Entry 3RFR (X-ray diffraction, 2.68 A resolution); this record covers chains J and K of the 11 polymer chains in the assembly.

[Chain J]
Molecule: PmoA
From: Methylocystis sp. M
Reference sequence: O06122 (O06122_9RHIZ); residues 1-252 here = UniProt positions 1-252
Chain sequence (252 residues; numbered 1 to 252; the number before each row is that of its first residue):
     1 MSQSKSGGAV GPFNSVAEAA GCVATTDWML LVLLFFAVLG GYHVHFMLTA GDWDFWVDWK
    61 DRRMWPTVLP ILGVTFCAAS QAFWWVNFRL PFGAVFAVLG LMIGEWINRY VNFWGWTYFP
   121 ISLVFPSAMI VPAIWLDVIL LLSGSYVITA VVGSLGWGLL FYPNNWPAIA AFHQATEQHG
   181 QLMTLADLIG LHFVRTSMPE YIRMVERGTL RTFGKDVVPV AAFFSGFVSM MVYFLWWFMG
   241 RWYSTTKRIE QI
Not modelled in the structure: 1-10

[Chain K]
Molecule: PmoC
From: Methylocystis sp. M
Reference sequence: Q9KX37 (Q9KX37_9RHIZ); residue numbers follow UniProt; this construct covers 1-256
Chain sequence (256 residues; each row starts with the number of its first residue):
     1 MSSTTSTAAG AAAEVESVVD LRGMWIGLAV LNVFYLIVRI YEQVFGWRAG LDSFAPEFQT
    61 YWMSILWTEI PLELVSGLGL AGYLWKTRDR NVDAVAPREE MRRLVVLVQW LVVYGIAIYW
   121 GASFFTEQDG AWHMTVIRDT DFTPSHIIEF YMSYPIYSVI AVGAFFYAKT RIPYFAHGYS
   181 LAFLIVAIGP FMIIPNVGLN EWGHTFWFME ELFVAPLHWG FVFFGWMALG VFGVVLQILG
   241 RIHALIGKEG VALLTE
Not modelled in the structure: 1-15, 198-223, 253-256
Bound ions: Zn2+: D129, H133

[Interface between chain J and chain K]
Contacting residue pairs (113; chain J residue first):
  G11(J) with I246(K)
  P12(J) with P97(K); R98(K), hydrogen bond (backbone-side chain); L245(K)
  F13(J) with R98(K)
  N14(J) with R98(K)
  E18(J) with S17(K); V18(K); R98(K), salt bridge
  C22(J) with V19(K), hydrophobic; M101(K), hydrophobic
  T25(J) with V19(K)
  M29(J) with L21(K), hydrophobic; M24(K), hydrophobic; V105(K); V108(K); Q109(K); V112(K)
  L30(J) with V235(K), hydrophobic
  L33(J) with L111(K); V112(K), hydrophobic; V231(K), hydrophobic
  L34(J) with V231(K), hydrophobic; F232(K), hydrophobic
  F36(J) with G115(K); I116(K), hydrophobic; I118(K); Y119(K), hydrophobic
  A37(J) with V231(K), hydrophobic
  V38(J) with L229(K), hydrophobic; F232(K), hydrophobic
  G40(J) with I118(K)
  H43(J) with S123(K), hydrogen bond; E127(K), salt bridge
  V44(J) with A122(K)
  H45(J) with F224(K); M227(K)
  M47(J) with T126(K); E127(K)
  F55(J) with E127(K)
  W56(J) with M134(K), hydrophobic
  L72(J) with F224(K), hydrophobic
  F76(J) with L229(K), hydrophobic
  A79(J) with F232(K)
  F83(J) with F232(K), hydrophobic; V235(K), hydrophobic
  N87(J) with L236(K)
  F88(J) with L239(K), hydrophobic
  G104(J) with S123(K)
  E105(J) with E127(K)
  I107(J) with Y119(K)
  N108(J) with F124(K); E127(K), hydrogen bond; Q128(K), hydrogen bond (side chain-backbone)
  R109(J) with E127(K), salt bridge
  V111(J) with R39(K), hydrogen bond (backbone-side chain); F124(K), hydrophobic
  N112(J) with R39(K), hydrogen bond; F124(K); Q128(K), hydrogen bond
  F113(J) with E127(K); A131(K), hydrophobic
  G115(J) with R39(K); Q43(K), hydrogen bond (backbone-side chain)
  W116(J) with R39(K); E42(K), hydrogen bond (side chain-backbone); Q43(K); W47(K); Q128(K); W132(K), hydrophobic
  T117(J) with W47(K); A131(K); T135(K)
  Y118(J) with Q43(K), hydrogen bond
  F119(J) with M134(K), hydrophobic
  R195(J) with M134(K)
  T196(J) with H133(K); M134(K), hydrogen bond (backbone-backbone); T135(K); V136(K), hydrogen bond (side chain-backbone)
  S197(J) with H133(K), hydrogen bond (side chain-backbone); M134(K)
  V232(J) with F224(K), hydrophobic
  W236(J) with F224(K); G225(K)
  M239(J) with G225(K)
  Y243(J) with G225(K); W226(K); M227(K), hydrogen bond (side chain-backbone); L229(K), hydrophobic; G230(K); F232(K); G233(K), hydrogen bond (backbone-backbone)
  S244(J) with F232(K); G233(K); L236(K)
  T245(J) with A182(K); G233(K)
  T246(J) with Y174(K), hydrogen bond (backbone-side chain); L236(K); Q237(K), hydrogen bond (backbone-side chain)
  K247(J) with S180(K); L181(K), hydrogen bond (backbone-backbone); Q237(K)
  R248(J) with Y174(K); Y179(K)
  I249(J) with G178(K), hydrogen bond (backbone-backbone); Y179(K), hydrogen bond (backbone-backbone); L184(K), hydrophobic
  E250(J) with G178(K), hydrogen bond (backbone-backbone); Y179(K)
  I252(J) with Y179(K), hydrophobic; L184(K), hydrophobic
Other interface residues (no listed pair), chain J (63 interface residues in all): T26, L39, G41, T75, S80, M198, G240, Q251
Other interface residues (no listed pair), chain K (63 interface residues in all): G46, G130, I137, S145, Y154, H177, A228, I242

[Summary]
The chain J/chain K interface involves 63 residues from each chain; the contacts include 21 hydrogen bonds and
3 salt bridges. Polar pairs include E18(J)-R98(K), H43(J)-E127(K) and R109(J)-E127(K). D129(K) and H133(K)
coordinate Zn2+.
Here chain J is PmoA and chain K is PmoC, both from Methylocystis sp. M. Entry 3RFR (Crystal Structure of
particulate methane monooxygenase (pMMO) from Methylocystis sp. strain M) was determined by X-ray diffraction
(same publication as 3RGB).
